Entry 7BU8 (electron microscopy, 3.80 A resolution); this record covers chains A and H of the 12 polymer chains in the assembly.

# Chain A
Name: Genome polyprotein
From: Zika virus ZIKV/H. sapiens/FrenchPolynesia/10087PF/2013
Notes: EC 3.4.21.91, 3.6.1.15, 3.6.4.13, 2.1.1.56, 2.1.1.57, 2.7.7.48
Reference sequence: A0A024B7W1 (POLG_ZIKVF); residues 1-504 here correspond to UniProt positions 291-794 (UniProt number = residue number + 290)
Amino-acid sequence (504 residues; row label = number of the first residue in the row):
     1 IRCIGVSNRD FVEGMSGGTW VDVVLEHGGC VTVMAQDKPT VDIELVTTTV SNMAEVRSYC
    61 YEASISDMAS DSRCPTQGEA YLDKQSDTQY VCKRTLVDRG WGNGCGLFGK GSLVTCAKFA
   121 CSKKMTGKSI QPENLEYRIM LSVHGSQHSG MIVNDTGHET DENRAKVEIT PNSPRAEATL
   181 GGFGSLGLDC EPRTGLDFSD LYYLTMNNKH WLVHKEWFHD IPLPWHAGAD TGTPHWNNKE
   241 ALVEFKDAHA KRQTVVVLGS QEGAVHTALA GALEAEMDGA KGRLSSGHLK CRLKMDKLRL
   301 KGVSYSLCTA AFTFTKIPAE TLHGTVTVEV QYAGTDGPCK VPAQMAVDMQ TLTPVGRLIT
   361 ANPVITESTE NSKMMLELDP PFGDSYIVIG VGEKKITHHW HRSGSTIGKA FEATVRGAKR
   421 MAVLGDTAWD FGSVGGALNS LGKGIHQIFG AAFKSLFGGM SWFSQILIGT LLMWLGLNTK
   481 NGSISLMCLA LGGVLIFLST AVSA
Disulfides: C3-C30, C60-C121, C74-C105, C92-C116, C190-C291, C308-C339
Covalently attached groups: N-acetylglucosamine (NAG) linked to N154
UniProt features mapped onto this chain:
  - region: D98 to G111 (Fusion peptide)
  - site: A504 (Cleavage)
  - glycosylation: N154 (N-linked (GlcNAc...) asparagine)
  - cross-link (Glycyl lysine isopeptide (Lys-Gly)): K38 (interchain with G-Cter in ubiquitin), K281 (interchain with G-Cter in ubiquitin)

# Chain H
Name: SIgN-3C Fab heavy chain
From: Homo sapiens
Notes: antibody fragment or engineered binder
Amino-acid sequence (132 residues; row label = number of the first residue in the row):
     1 EVQLVQSGPD VEKPGASVKV SCKASGYTFT SNYIHWVRQA PGQGLEWMGV INPRGGSTAS
    61 AQKFQGRITM TRDTSTSTVY MELSSLRSDD TAVYYCARGG RALFYDSYTT PRDGGSWWFD
   121 PWGQGSLVTV SS
Disulfides: C22-C96

# Interface between chain A and chain H
Pairs across the interface (19; chain A residue first):
  D67(A) - R72(H)  hydrogen bond (backbone-side chain)
  M68(A) - R72(H)  hydrogen bond (backbone-side chain)
  A69(A) - G55(H)
  A69(A) - R72(H)
  S70(A) - G55(H)  hydrogen bond (backbone-backbone)
  S70(A) - S57(H)  hydrogen bond (backbone-side chain)
  D71(A) - S57(H)  hydrogen bond
  S72(A) - Y105(H)
  S72(A) - Y108(H)
  C74(A) - Y108(H)  hydrophobic
  D83(A) - T69(H)  hydrogen bond
  K84(A) - G56(H)
  K84(A) - T71(H)
  R99(A) - Y108(H)  hydrogen bond
  N103(A) - L103(H)
  N103(A) - F104(H)
  G104(A) - L103(H)
  C105(A) - Y108(H)  hydrophobic
  C105(A) - P111(H)
Other interface residues (no listed pair), chain A (15 interface residues in all): W101, G102
Other interface residues (no listed pair), chain H (12 interface residues in all): M70

# Overview
Chain A and chain H form an interface of 15 and 12 residues respectively; the contacts include 7 hydrogen
bonds. Polar pairs include D67(A)-R72(H), M68(A)-R72(H) and S70(A)-S57(H).
Here chain A is Genome polyprotein (Zika virus ZIKV/H. sapiens/FrenchPolynesia/10087PF/2013) and chain H is
SIgN-3C Fab heavy chain (Homo sapiens). Entry 7BU8 (Cryo-EM structure of zika virus complexed with Fab SIgN-3C
at pH 6.5) was determined by electron microscopy, deposited together with 7BUA, 7BUB, 7BUD, 7BUE and 7BUF.
